3Q2K - chains A and E of the 8 polymer chains in the assembly; structure by X-ray diffraction, 2.13 A resolution.

[Chain A (and E)]
Molecule: oxidoreductase
Organism: Bordetella pertussis
Notes: chain E of this document is another copy of the same molecule, construct and numbering; everything in this record applies to it too
UniProtKB: Q79H45 (Q79H45_BORPE); residues 1-350 here = UniProt positions 1-350
Amino-acid sequence (370 residues; each row starts with the number of its first residue; numbers below 1 keep their minus sign (Met-19 is residue -19)):
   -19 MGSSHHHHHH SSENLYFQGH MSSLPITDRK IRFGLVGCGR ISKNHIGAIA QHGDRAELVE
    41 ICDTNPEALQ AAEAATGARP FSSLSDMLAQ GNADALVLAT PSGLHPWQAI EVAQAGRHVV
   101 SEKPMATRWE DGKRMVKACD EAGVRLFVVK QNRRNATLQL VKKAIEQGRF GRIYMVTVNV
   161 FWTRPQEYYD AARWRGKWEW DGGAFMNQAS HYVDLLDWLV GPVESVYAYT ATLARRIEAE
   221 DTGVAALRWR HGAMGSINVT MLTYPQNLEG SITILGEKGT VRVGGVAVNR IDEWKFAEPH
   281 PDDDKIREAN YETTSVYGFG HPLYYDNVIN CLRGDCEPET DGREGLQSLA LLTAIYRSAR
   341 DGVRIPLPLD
Unresolved in the structure: -19 to 4 (chain E: -19 to 8, 280-300)
Sequence notes: expression tag (-19 to 0)
Residues lining bound ligands:
  - HP7 ((2S,3S,4R,5R,6R)-5-acetamido-6-[[[(2R,3S,4R,5R)-5-(2,4-dioxopyrimidin-1-yl)-3,4-dihydroxy-oxolan-2-yl]methoxy-hydroxy-phosphoryl]oxy-hydroxy-phosphoryl]oxy-3,4-dihydroxy-oxane-2-carboxylic acid): Arg20, Lys103, Gln131, Asn132, Trp162, Thr163, Arg164, Pro165, Tyr168, Arg175, Asn187, Gln188, His191, Gln246, Asn247, Gly298
  - NADH (NAI; 1,4-dihydronicotinamide adenine dinucleotide): Val16, Gly17, Cys18, Gly19, Arg20, Ile21, Cys42, Asp43, Thr44, Asn45, Ala48, Ala79, Thr80, Pro81, Ser82, Leu84, His85, Gln88, Glu102, Lys103, Pro104, Val129, Gln131, Ala172, Trp174, Arg175, Asn187, His191, His301
Reported in the primary citation:
  - binding site for HP7: Arg20

[Interface between chain A and chain E]
Contacting residue pairs (8):
  Arg323(A) with Glu179(E), salt bridge; Trp180(E)
  Arg344(A) with Asp341(E)
  Pro346(A) with Arg340(E); Asp341(E)
  Leu347(A) with Arg340(E)
  Pro348(A) with Arg340(E), hydrogen bond (backbone-side chain)
  Asp350(A) with Arg340(E), salt bridge
Interface residues without a listed pair, chain A (9 interface residues in all): Lys117, Arg230, Leu349
Interface residues without a listed pair, chain E (7 interface residues in all): Trp87, Trp178, Glu218

[Overview]
Chain A and chain E form an interface of 9 and 7 residues respectively, with 1 hydrogen bond and 2 salt
bridges. Among the polar pairs are Arg323(A)-Glu179(E), Asp350(A)-Arg340(E) and Pro348(A)-Arg340(E). Bound to
chain A: NADH and compound HP7. The paper reports a binding site for HP7 at Arg20(A).
Chain A and chain E are both oxidoreductase (Bordetella pertussis); the structure, Crystal structure of the
WlbA dehydrogenase from Bordetella pertussis in complex with NADH and UDP-GlcNAcA, was determined by X-ray
diffraction, deposited together with 3Q2I.
